1UZL - chains A and B; structure by X-ray diffraction, 2.00 A resolution.

[Chain A (and B)]
Name: 3-oxoacyl-[acyl-carrier protein] reductase
Organism: Mycobacterium tuberculosis
Notes: EC 1.1.1.100; chain B of this document is another copy of the same molecule, construct and numbering; everything in this record applies to it too
Reference sequence: Q48930 (FABG_MYCTU); residues 1-247 here = UniProt positions 1-247
Chain sequence (247 residues; numbered 1 to 247; the number before each row is that of its first residue):
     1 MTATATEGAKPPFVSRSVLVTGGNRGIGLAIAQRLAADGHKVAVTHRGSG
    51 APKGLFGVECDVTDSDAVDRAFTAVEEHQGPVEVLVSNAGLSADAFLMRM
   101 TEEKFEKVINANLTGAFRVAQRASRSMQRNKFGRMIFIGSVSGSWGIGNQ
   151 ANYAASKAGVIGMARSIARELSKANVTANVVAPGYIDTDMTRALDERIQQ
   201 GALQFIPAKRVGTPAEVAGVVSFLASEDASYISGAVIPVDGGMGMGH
Disordered / not traced: 1-8, 95-99, 147-149 (chain B: 1-8, 189-201)
Bound ions: Cs+ site 1: A36, H40; Cs+ site 2: A37, D38

[Chain A / chain B interface]
Contacting residue pairs (66; chain A residue first):
  K10(A) with R34(B)
  R34(A) with K10(B); D228(B), salt bridge
  R165(A) with M245(B)
  A168(A) with P207(B)
  R169(A) with Q204(B); F205(B); P207(B); K209(B)
  S172(A) with P207(B); A208(B)
  K173(A) with P207(B), hydrogen bond (backbone-backbone); A208(B); K209(B)
  Y185(A) with Y231(B)
  I206(A) with Y231(B)
  P207(A) with A168(B); R169(B); S172(B); K173(B), hydrogen bond (backbone-backbone)
  A208(A) with S172(B); K173(B); Y231(B), hydrophobic
  K209(A) with K173(B)
  R210(A) with S230(B); Y231(B), hydrogen bond (backbone-side chain)
  V211(A) with Y231(B)
  G212(A) with Y231(B), hydrogen bond (backbone-side chain)
  E216(A) with S230(B), hydrogen bond; Y231(B)
  G219(A) with F223(B); D228(B)
  V220(A) with F223(B), hydrophobic; I232(B), hydrophobic
  F223(A) with G219(B); V220(B), hydrophobic; F223(B), hydrophobic
  D228(A) with R34(B), salt bridge; G219(B)
  S230(A) with E216(B), hydrogen bond
  Y231(A) with Y185(B); I206(B); A208(B), hydrophobic; R210(B), hydrogen bond (side chain-backbone); V211(B); G212(B), hydrogen bond (side chain-backbone); E216(B); V239(B); D240(B), hydrogen bond (backbone-backbone); G241(B), hydrogen bond (backbone-backbone)
  I232(A) with V220(B), hydrophobic; P238(B)
  S233(A) with G242(B)
  G234(A) with M245(B)
  A235(A) with P238(B), hydrophobic
  I237(A) with I232(B), hydrophobic
  P238(A) with I232(B); A235(B), hydrophobic
  V239(A) with Y231(B)
  D240(A) with Y231(B), hydrogen bond (backbone-backbone)
  G241(A) with Y231(B), hydrogen bond (backbone-backbone)
  G242(A) with S233(B), hydrogen bond (backbone-backbone)
  M245(A) with R165(B); R169(B); G234(B)
  H247(A) with H247(B), hydrogen bond (backbone-side chain)
Interface residues without a listed pair, chain A (37 interface residues in all): P11, I186, A215
Interface residues without a listed pair, chain B (40 interface residues in all): A9, P11, I186, I237, G246

[Overview]
Chain A and chain B form an interface of 37 and 40 residues respectively, with 14 hydrogen bonds and 2 salt
bridges. Polar pairs include R34(A)-D228(B), R210(A)-Y231(B) and G212(A)-Y231(B). A36(A) and H40(A) coordinate
Cs+ site 1.
Both chains are 3-oxoacyl-[acyl-carrier protein] reductase (Mycobacterium tuberculosis). Entry 1UZL (MabA from
Mycobacterium tuberculosis) was determined by X-ray diffraction together with 1UZM and 1UZN from the same
study.
